PDB entry 6BN8 | X-ray diffraction, 3.99 A resolution | chains B and C of the 3 polymer chains in the assembly

[Chain B]
Protein: Protein cereblon
From: Homo sapiens
Reference sequence: Q96SW2 (CRBN_HUMAN), isoform Q96SW2-2; residues 2-442 here correspond to UniProt positions 1-441 (UniProt number = residue number - 1)
Amino-acid sequence (463 residues; row label = number of the first residue in the row; numbers below 1 keep their minus sign (Met-20 is residue -20)):
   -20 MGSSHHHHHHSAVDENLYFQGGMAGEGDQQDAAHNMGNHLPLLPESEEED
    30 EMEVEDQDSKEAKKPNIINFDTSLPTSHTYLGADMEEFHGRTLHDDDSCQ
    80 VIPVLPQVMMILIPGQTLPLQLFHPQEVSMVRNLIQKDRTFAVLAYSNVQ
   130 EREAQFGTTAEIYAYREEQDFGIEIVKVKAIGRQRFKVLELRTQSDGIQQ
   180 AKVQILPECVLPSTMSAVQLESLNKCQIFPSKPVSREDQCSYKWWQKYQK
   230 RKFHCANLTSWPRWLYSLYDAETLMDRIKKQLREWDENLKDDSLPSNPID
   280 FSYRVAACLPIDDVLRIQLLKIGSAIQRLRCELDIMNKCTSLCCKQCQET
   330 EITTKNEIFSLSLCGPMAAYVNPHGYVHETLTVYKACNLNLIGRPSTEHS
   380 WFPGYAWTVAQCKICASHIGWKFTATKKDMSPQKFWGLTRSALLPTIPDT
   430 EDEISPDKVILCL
Unresolved in the structure: -20 to 43, 210-218, 428-442
Differences from the reference sequence: initiating methionine (-20); expression tag (-19 to 1)

[Chain C]
Protein: Bromodomain-containing protein 4
From: Homo sapiens
Reference sequence: O60885 (BRD4_HUMAN), isoform O60885-3; residue numbers follow UniProt; this construct covers 42-168
Amino-acid sequence (127 residues; each row starts with the number of its first residue):
    42 SMNPPPPETSNPNKPKRQTNQLQYLLRVVLKTLWKHQFAWPFQQPVDAVK
    92 LNLPDYYKIIKTPMDMGTIKKRLENNYYWNAQECIQDFNTMFTNCYIYNK
   142 PGDAIVLMAEALEKLFLQKINELPTEE
Differences from the reference sequence: engineered mutation Met43 (Thr in O60885), Ala145 (Asp in O60885)
Swiss-Prot annotation at these positions:
  - site: Asn140 (Acetylated histone binding)
  - cross-link: Lys99 (Glycyl lysine isopeptide (Lys-Gly) (interchain with G-Cter in SUMO2))
Reported in the primary citation:
  - mutagenesis - Q84R: decreased binding to ZXH-3-26

[How chain B and chain C interact]
Contacting residue pairs - 15 pairs, chain B then chain C:
  Gln100(B) - Gln78(C)  hydrogen bond
  Phe102(B) - Phe79(C)  hydrophobic
  His103(B) - Gly143(C)
  His103(B) - Leu148(C)
  Phe150(B) - His77(C)
  Phe150(B) - Gln78(C)
  Phe150(B) - Phe79(C)  hydrophobic
  Gly151(B) - Ala152(C)
  Gly151(B) - Lys155(C)
  Ile152(B) - Ala152(C)
  Ile154(B) - Phe79(C)  hydrophobic
  Lys156(B) - Gln78(C)  hydrogen bond
  Pro352(B) - Gln78(C)
  Pro352(B) - Phe79(C)
  His353(B) - Trp81(C)
Other interface residues (no listed pair), chain B (11 interface residues in all): Gln390
Other interface residues (no listed pair), chain C (10 interface residues in all): Lys91, Ala145
The authors on this interface:
  - pairs named by the authors: Gln78(C)-Gln100(B)
  - hot spots on chain C (mutagenesis) - F79D, A152D: decreased binding to Protein cereblon (chain B)

[Summary]
11 residues of chain B face 10 of chain C across their interface, with 2 hydrogen bonds. Among the polar pairs
are Gln100(B)-Gln78(C) and Lys156(B)-Gln78(C). The authors report a contact between Gln78(C) and Gln100(B).
From the paper: F79D and A152D of chain C reduce binding to Protein cereblon (chain B); Q84R of chain C
reduces binding to ZXH-3-26.
Here chain B is Protein cereblon and chain C is Bromodomain-containing protein 4, both from Homo sapiens.
Entry 6BN8 (Crystal structure of DDB1-CRBN-BRD4(BD1) complex bound to dBET55 PROTAC) was determined by X-ray
diffraction (same publication as 6BN7, 6BN9, 6BNB and 6BOY).
